PDB entry 4NIF | X-ray diffraction, 2.15 A resolution | chains A and D of the 4 polymer chains in the assembly

== Chain A (and D) ==
Name: Ribosomal protein S6 kinase alpha-1
Organism: Homo sapiens
Notes: EC 2.7.11.1; fragment: C-terminal kinase domain; chain D of this document is another copy of the same molecule, construct and numbering; everything in this record applies to it too
UniProt: Q15418 (KS6A1_HUMAN); residues 411-735 here = UniProt positions 411-735
Sequence (333 residues; each row starts with the number of its first residue):
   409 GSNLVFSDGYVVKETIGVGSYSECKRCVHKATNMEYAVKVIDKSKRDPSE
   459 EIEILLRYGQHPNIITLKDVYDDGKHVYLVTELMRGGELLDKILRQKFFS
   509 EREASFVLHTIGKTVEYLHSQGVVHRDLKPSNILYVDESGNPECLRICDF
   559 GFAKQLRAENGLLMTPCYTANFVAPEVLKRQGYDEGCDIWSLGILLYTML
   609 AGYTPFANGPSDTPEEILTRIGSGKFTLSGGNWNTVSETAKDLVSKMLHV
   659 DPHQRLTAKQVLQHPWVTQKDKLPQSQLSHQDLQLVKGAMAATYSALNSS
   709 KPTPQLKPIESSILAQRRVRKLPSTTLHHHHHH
Disordered / not traced: 409-412, 577-579, 729-741 (chain D: 409-412, 576-578, 729-741)
Differences from the reference sequence: expression tag (409-410, 736-741)
What the authors report for this chain:
  - post-translational modification sites: Thr573 (citing earlier work)
  - mutagenesis - L714E: decreased signaling
  - mutagenesis - S452W, E623W, L714E: decreased catalytic activity with Mitogen-activated protein kinase 1

== Chain A / chain D interface ==
Residue-residue contacts (40; chain A residue first):
  Tyr418(A) with Asn568(D); Leu570(D)
  His437(A) with Glu567(D), salt bridge; Asn568(D), hydrogen bond
  Ala439(A) with Glu567(D)
  Thr440(A) with Phe580(D)
  Tyr444(A) with Leu570(D)
  Leu464(A) with Leu464(D); Arg465(D)
  Arg465(A) with Leu464(D); Arg465(D); Gln468(D), hydrogen bond (backbone-side chain); Leu475(D), hydrogen bond (side chain-backbone)
  Tyr466(A) with Gln468(D)
  Gln468(A) with Arg465(D), hydrogen bond (side chain-backbone); Tyr466(D); Tyr525(D)
  Leu475(A) with Arg465(D), hydrogen bond (backbone-side chain)
  Lys476(A) with Leu570(D); Leu571(D), hydrogen bond (backbone-backbone)
  Asp477(A) with Asn568(D); Gly569(D); Leu570(D), hydrogen bond (side chain-backbone)
  Tyr479(A) with Asn568(D), hydrogen bond
  Tyr525(A) with Gln468(D)
  Glu567(A) with His437(D), salt bridge; Ala439(D)
  Asn568(A) with Tyr418(D); His437(D), hydrogen bond; Asp477(D); Tyr479(D), hydrogen bond
  Gly569(A) with Asp477(D)
  Leu570(A) with Tyr418(D); His437(D); Tyr444(D); Lys476(D); Asp477(D)
  Leu571(A) with Lys476(D), hydrogen bond (backbone-backbone)
  Met572(A) with Thr440(D)
  Phe580(A) with Thr440(D)
Other interface residues (no listed pair), chain A (25 interface residues in all): Ser415, Val488, Gln529, Ala566
Other interface residues (no listed pair), chain D (24 interface residues in all): Ser415, Val488, Gln529, Ala566

== In short ==
25 residues of chain A face 24 of chain D across their interface; the contacts include 11 hydrogen bonds and 2
salt bridges. Polar contacts include His437(A)-Glu567(D), His437(A)-Asn568(D) and Arg465(A)-Gln468(D). From
the paper: S452W, E623W and L714E of chain A reduce catalytic activity with Mitogen-activated protein kinase
1; a modification site at Thr573(A).
Both chains are Ribosomal protein S6 kinase alpha-1 (Homo sapiens). Entry 4NIF (Heterodimeric structure of
ERK2 and RSK1) was determined by X-ray diffraction.
